3Q8E - chain A; structure by X-ray diffraction, 2.10 A resolution.

== Chain A ==
Protein: Protective antigen
Source organism: Bacillus anthracis
UniProtKB: P13423 (PAG_BACAN); residues 1-735 here correspond to UniProt positions 30-764 (UniProt number = residue number + 29)
Amino-acid sequence (735 residues; row label = number of the first residue in the row):
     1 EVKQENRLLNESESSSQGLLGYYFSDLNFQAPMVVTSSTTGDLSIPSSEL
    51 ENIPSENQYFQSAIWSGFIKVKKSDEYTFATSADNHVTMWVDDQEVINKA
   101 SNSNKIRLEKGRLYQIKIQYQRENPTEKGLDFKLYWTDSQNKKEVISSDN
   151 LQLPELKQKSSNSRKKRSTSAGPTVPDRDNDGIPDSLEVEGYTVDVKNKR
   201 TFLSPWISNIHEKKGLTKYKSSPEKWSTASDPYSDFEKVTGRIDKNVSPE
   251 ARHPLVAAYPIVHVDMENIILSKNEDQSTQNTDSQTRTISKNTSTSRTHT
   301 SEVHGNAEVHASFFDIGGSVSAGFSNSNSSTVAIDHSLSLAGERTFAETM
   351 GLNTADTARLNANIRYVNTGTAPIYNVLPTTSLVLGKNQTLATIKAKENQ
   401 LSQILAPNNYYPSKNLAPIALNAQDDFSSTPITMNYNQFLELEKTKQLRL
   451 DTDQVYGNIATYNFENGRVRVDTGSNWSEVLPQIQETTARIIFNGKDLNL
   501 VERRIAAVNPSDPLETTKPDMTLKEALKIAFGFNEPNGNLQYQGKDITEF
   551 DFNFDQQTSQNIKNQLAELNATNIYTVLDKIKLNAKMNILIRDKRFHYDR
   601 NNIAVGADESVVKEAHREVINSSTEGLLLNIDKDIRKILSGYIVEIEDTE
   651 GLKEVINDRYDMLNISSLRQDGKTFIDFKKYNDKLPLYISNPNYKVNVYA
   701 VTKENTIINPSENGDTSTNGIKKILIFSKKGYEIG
Disordered / not traced: 1-14, 99-102, 168-174, 302-320, 340-341, 735
Differences from the reference sequence: engineered mutation F346 (Trp375 in P13423)
Ion coordination: Ca2+ site 1: D177, D179, D181, I183, E188; Ca2+ site 2: D179, D181, E188, S222, K225, D235
Curated features (UniProtKB/Swiss-Prot):
  - region: F202 to I210 (Alpha-clamp)
  - binding site (Ca(2+)): D177, D179, D181, I183, E188, S222, K225, D235
  - site: R167, S168 (Cleavage), R178 (Alpha-clamp), L187 (Alpha-clamp), F236 (Alpha-clamp), F314, D315 (Cleavage), F427 (Phi-clamp), F464 (Alpha-clamp), D683 (Essential for binding to cell receptor)
What the authors report for this chain:
  - mutagenesis - W346F/E712C: decreased stability
  - conformationally variable residues (order/disorder transition): L340 to A341
  - mutagenesis - E712C: unchanged stability

== Summary ==
D177, D179, D181, I183 and E188 form the Ca2+ site 1. The Ca2+ site 2 is built by D179, D181, E188, S222, K225
and D235. From UniProt: 8 Ca2+-binding residues. The paper reports that W346F/E712C reduce stability;
conformational variability at L340.
Chain A is Protective antigen (Bacillus anthracis); the structure, Crystal structure of Protective Antigen
W346F (pH 8.5), was determined by X-ray diffraction (same publication as 3Q8B, 3Q8C, 3Q8F and 3Q8A).
